4LK8 - chain A; structure by X-ray diffraction, 1.49 A resolution.

Chain A:
Protein: Protein CyaY
Source organism: Psychromonas ingrahamii
UniProtKB: A1SR01 (CYAY_PSYIN); numbering as in UniProt (aligned over 1-105)
Chain sequence (105 residues; numbered 1 to 105; the number before each row is that of its first residue):
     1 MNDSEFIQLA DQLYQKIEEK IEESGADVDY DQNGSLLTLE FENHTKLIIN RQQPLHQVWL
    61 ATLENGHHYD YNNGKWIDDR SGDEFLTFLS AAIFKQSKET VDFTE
Ion coordination: Co2+ site 1 near Glu5 (its only coordinating residue here); Co2+ site 2 near His44 (its only coordinating residue here)
What the authors report for this chain:
  - Co2+ coordination: Glu5, His44

Overview:
The paper reports Co2+ coordination by Glu5 and His44.
Chain A is Protein CyaY (Psychromonas ingrahamii); the structure, Crystal structure of CyaY protein from
Psychromonas ingrahamii in complex with Co(II), was determined by X-ray diffraction together with 4LP1 from
the same study.
